PDB entry 3CMA | X-ray diffraction, 2.80 A resolution | chains M and 0 of the 33 polymer chains in the assembly

# Chain M
Protein: 50S ribosomal protein L15e
Source organism: Haloarcula marismortui
Reference sequence: P60618 (RL15E_HALMA); residues 0-195 here correspond to UniProt positions 1-196 (UniProt number = residue number + 1)
Amino-acid sequence (196 residues; numbered 0 to 195; the number before each row is that of its first residue; numbering starts at 0):
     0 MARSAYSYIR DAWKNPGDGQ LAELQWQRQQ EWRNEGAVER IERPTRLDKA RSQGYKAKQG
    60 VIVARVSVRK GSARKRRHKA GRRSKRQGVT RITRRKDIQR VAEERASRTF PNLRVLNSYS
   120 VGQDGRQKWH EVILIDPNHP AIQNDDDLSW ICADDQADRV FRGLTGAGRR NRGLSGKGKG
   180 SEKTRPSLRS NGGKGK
Not modelled in the structure: 0, 195
Metal / ion sites: Na+: Ser-106, Phe-109, Leu-112; Sr2+ near Asp-157 (its only coordinating residue here)

# Chain 0
Molecule: 23S ribosomal RNA
Source organism: Haloarcula marismortui
Sequence (2923 nucleotides; row label = number of the first residue in the row):
     1 GUUGGCUACU AUGCCAGCUG GUGGAUUGCU CGGCUCAGGC GCUGAUGAAG GACGUGCCAA
    61 GCUGCGAUAA GCUGUGGGGA GCCGCACGGA GGCGAAGAAC CACAGAUUUC CGAAUGAGAA
   121 UCUCUCUAAC AAUUGCUUCG CGCAAUGAGG AACCCCGAGA ACUGAAACAU CUCAGUAUCG
   181 GGAGGAACAG AAAACGCAAC GUGAUGUCGU UAGUAACCGC GAGUGAACGC GAUACAGCCC
   241 AAACCGAAGC CCUCACGGGC AAUGUGGUGU CAGGGCUACC UCUCAUCAGC CGACCGUCUU
   301 CACGAAGUCU CUUGGAAUAG AGCGUGAUAC AGGGUGACAA CCCCGUACUG AAGACCAGUA
   361 CGCUGUGCGG UAGUGCCAGA GUAGCGGGGG UUGGAUAUCC CUCGCGAAUA ACGCAGGCAU
   421 CGACUGCGAA GGCUAAACAC AACCUGAGAC CGAUAGUGAA CAAGUAGUGU GAACGAACGC
   481 UGCAAAGUAC CCUCAGAAGG GAGGCGAAAU AGAGCAUGAA AUCAGUUGGC GAUCGAGCGA
   541 CAGGGCAUAC AAGGUCCCUU GACGAAUGAC CGAGACGCGA GUCUCCAGUA AGACUCACGG
   601 GAAGCCGAUG UUCUGUCGUA CGUUUUGAAA AACGAGCCAG GGAGUGUGUC UGUAUGGCAA
   661 GUCUAACCGG AGUAUCCGGG GAGGCACAGG GAAACCGACA UGGCCGCAGG GCUUUGCCCG
   721 AGGGCCGCCG UCUUCAAGGG CGGGGAGCCA UGUGGACACG ACCCGAAUCC GGACGAUCUA
   781 CGCAUGGACA AGAUGAAGCG UGCCGAAAGG CACGUGGAAG UCUGUUAGAG UUGGUGUCCU
   841 ACAAUACCCU CUCGUGAUCU AUGUGUAGGG GUGAAAGGCC CAUCGAGUCC GGCAACAGCU
   901 GGUUCCAAUC GAAACAUGUC GAAGCAUGAC CUCCGCCGAG GUAGUCUGUG AGGUAGAGCG
   961 ACCGAUUGGU GUGUCCGCCU CCGAGAGGAG UCGGCACACC UGUCAAACUC CAAACUUACA
  1021 GACGCUGUUU GACGCGGGGA UUCCGGUGCG CGGGGUAAGC CUGUGUACCA GGAGGGGAAC
  1081 AACCCAGAGA UAGGUUAAGG UCCCCAAGUG UGGAUUAAGU GUAAUCCUCU GAAGGUGGUC
  1141 UCGAGCCCUA GACAGCCGGG AGGUGAGCUU AGAAGCAGCU ACCCUCUAAG AAAAGCGUAA
  1201 CAGCUUACCG GCCGAGGUUU GAGGCGCCCA AAAUGAUCGG GACUCAAAUC CACCACCGAG
  1261 ACCUGUCCGU ACCACUCAUA CUGGUAAUCG AGUAGAUUGG CGCUCUAAUU GGAUGGAAGC
  1321 AGGGGCGAGA GCUCCUGUGG ACCGAUUAGU GACGAAAAUC CUGGCCAUAG UAGCAGCGAU
  1381 AGUCGGGUGA GAACCCCGAC GGCCUAAUGG AUAAGGGUUC CUCAGCACUG CUGAUCAGCU
  1441 GAGGGUUAGC CGGUCCUAAG UCUCACCGCA ACUCGACUGA GACGAAAUGG GAAACAGGUU
  1501 AAUAUUCCUG UGCCAUCAUG CAGUGAAAGU UGACGCCCUG GGGUCGAUCA CGCCGGGCAU
  1561 UCGCCCGGUC GAACCGUCCA ACUCCGUGGA AGCCGUAAUG GCAGGAAGCG GACGAACGGC
  1621 GGCAUAGGGA AACGUGAUUC AACCUGGGGC CCAUGAAAAG ACGAGCAUGA UGUCCGUACC
  1681 GAGAACCGAC ACAGGUGUCC AUGGCGGCGA AAGCCAAGGC CUGUCGGGAG CAACCAACGU
  1741 UAGGGAAUUC GGCAAGUUAG UCCCGUACCU UCGGAAGAAG GGAUGCCUGC UCCGGAACGG
  1801 AGCAGGUCGC AGUGACUCGG AAGCUCGGAC UGUCUAGUAA CAACAUAGGU GACCGCAAAU
  1861 CCGCAAGGAC UCGUACGGUC ACUGAAUCCU GCCCAGUGCA GGUAUCUGAA CACCUCGUAC
  1921 AAGAGGACGA AGGACCUGUC AACGGCGGGG GUAACUAUGA CCCUCUUAAG GUAGCGUAGU
  1981 ACCUUGCCGC AUCAGUAGCG GCUUGCAUGA AUGGAUUAAC CAGAGCUUCA CUGUCCCAAC
  2041 GUUGGGCCCG GUGAACUGUA CAUUCCAGUG CGGAGUCUGG AGACACCCAG GGGGAAGCGA
  2101 AGACCCUAUG GAGCUUUACU GCAGGCUGUC GCUGAGACGU GGUCGCCGAU GUGCAGCAUA
  2161 GGUAGGAGUC GUUACAGAGG UACCCGCGCU AGCGGGCCAC CCAGACAACA GUGAAAUACU
  2221 ACCCGUCGGU GACUGCGACU CUCACUCCGG GAGGAGGACA CCGAUAGCCG GGCAGUUUGA
  2281 CUGGGGCGGU ACGCGCUCGA AAAGAUAUCG AGCGCGCCCU AUGGUCAUCU CAGCCGGGAC
  2341 AGAGACCCGG CGAAGAGUGC AAGAGCAAAA GAUGACUUGA CAGUGUUCUU CCCAACGAGG
  2401 AACGCUGACG CGAAAGCGUG GUCUAGCGAA CCAAUUAGCC UGCUUGAUGC GGGCAAUUGA
  2461 UGACAGAAAA GCUACCCUAG GGAUAACAGA GUCGUCACUC GCAAGAGCAC AUAUCGACCG
  2521 AGUGGCUUGC UACCUCGAUG UCGGUUCCCU CCAUCCUGCC CGUGCAGAAG CGGGCAAGGG
  2581 UGAGGUUGUU CGCCUAUUAA AGGAGGUCGU GAGCUGGGUU UAGACCGUCG UGAGACAGGU
  2641 CGGCUGCUAU CUACUGGGUG UGUAAUGGUG UCUGACAAGA ACGACCGUAU AGUACGAGAG
  2701 GAACUACGGU UGGUGGCCAC UGGUGUACCG GUUGUUCGAG AGAGCACGUG CCGGGUAGCC
  2761 ACGCCACACG GGGUAAGAGC UGAACGCAUC UAAGCUCGAA ACCCACUUGG AAAAGAGACA
  2821 CCGCCGAGGU CCCGCGUACA AGACGCGGUC GAUAGACUCG GGGUGUGCGC GUCGAGGUAA
  2881 CGAGACGUUA AGCCCACGAG CACUAACAGA CCAAAGCCAU CAU
Not modelled in the structure: 1-9, 126-127, 715, 971-998, 1560, 1952-1963, 2137-2236, 2339-2343, 2665-2666, 2915-2923
Modified / non-standard residues: 1MA (6-hydro-1-methyladenosine-5'-monophosphate) at position 628, OMU (o2'-methyluridine 5'-monophosphate) at position 2587, OMG (o2'-methylguanosine-5'-monophosphate) at position 2588, UR3 (3-methyluridine-5'-monophoshate) at position 2619, PSU (pseudouridine-5'-monophosphate) at position 2621
Metal / ion sites: Mg2+ site 1 near G28 (its only coordinating residue here); Na+ site 1 near C40 (its only coordinating residue here); Na+ site 2: G56, A59, G61; Sr2+ site 1 near C85 (its only coordinating residue here); Na+ site 3 near U108 (its only coordinating residue here); Na+ site 4 near C141 (its only coordinating residue here); Na+ site 5 near U146 (its only coordinating residue here); Mg2+ site 2: C162, U2276; Mg2+ site 3: A165, A167, C168; Na+ site 6: A165, A166; Mg2+ site 4 near A166 (its only coordinating residue here); Na+ site 7: C168, G2110; 37 more Na+ sites not listed; 16 more Mg2+ sites not listed; 23 more Sr2+ sites not listed
Ligand contacts: 6-aminohexanoic acid / phenylalanine: G2102, A2103, C2104, A2486, G2540, U2620, PSU_2621
From the paper describing this entry:
  - binding site for the 3-nt RNA strand: C2104, G2284, G2285, A2486, A2637
  - binding site for the 3-nt RNA strand: U2541, OMG_2588, U2589, U2590, G2618, U2620
  - conformationally variable residues (loop rearrangement): G2618 to U2620, A2637
  - binding site for phenylalanine: A2486
  - contacts within the chain: U2541/G2618

# Interface between chain M and chain 0
Residue-residue contacts (269; chain M residue first):
  Ala-1(M) / A243(0)  hydrogen bond to the phosphate
  Ala-1(M) / C244(0)  hydrogen bond to the phosphate
  Ala-1(M) / C376(0)  hydrogen bond to the sugar
  Ala-1(M) / C377(0)  sugar contact
  Arg-2(M) / C377(0)  phosphate contact
  Ser-3(M) / A242(0)  phosphate contact
  Ser-3(M) / A243(0)  phosphate contact
  Tyr-5(M) / A242(0)  phosphate contact
  Tyr-5(M) / G264(0)  hydrogen bond to the phosphate
  Arg-9(M) / A378(0)  salt bridge to the phosphate
  Arg-9(M) / G379(0)  sugar contact
  Arg-9(M) / A380(0)  salt bridge to the phosphate
  Trp-12(M) / A380(0)  sugar contact
  Lys-13(M) / A380(0)  base contact
  Lys-13(M) / G381(0)  base contact
  Lys-13(M) / U409(0)  hydrogen bond to the base
  Asn-14(M) / G381(0)  base contact
  Asn-14(M) / A407(0)  phosphate contact
  Pro-15(M) / G381(0)  base contact
  Trp-25(M) / C2243(0)  sugar contact
  Trp-25(M) / A2244(0)  hydrogen bond to the sugar
  Gln-29(M) / A2244(0)  sugar contact
  Gln-29(M) / C2245(0)  phosphate contact
  Arg-32(M) / A2244(0)  hydrogen bond to the phosphate
  Arg-32(M) / C2245(0)  salt bridge to the phosphate
  Gly-35(M) / C1467(0)  phosphate contact
  Ala-36(M) / C1467(0)  hydrogen bond to the phosphate
  Ala-36(M) / G1468(0)  phosphate contact
  Arg-39(M) / G135(0)  salt bridge to the phosphate
  Arg-39(M) / C136(0)  salt bridge to the phosphate
  Arg-42(M) / A261(0)  salt bridge to the phosphate
  Arg-42(M) / A262(0)  salt bridge to the phosphate
  Arg-42(M) / U263(0)  hydrogen bond to the sugar
  Arg-45(M) / G381(0)  salt bridge to the phosphate
  Leu-46(M) / U263(0)  phosphate contact
  Leu-46(M) / G264(0)  phosphate contact
  Lys-48(M) / G379(0)  phosphate contact
  Lys-48(M) / A380(0)  salt bridge to the phosphate
  Lys-48(M) / G381(0)  salt bridge to the phosphate
  Lys-48(M) / G431(0)  salt bridge to the phosphate
  Arg-50(M) / A241(0)  sugar contact
  Arg-50(M) / A242(0)  salt bridge to the phosphate
  Arg-50(M) / G264(0)  salt bridge to the phosphate
  Arg-50(M) / U265(0)  salt bridge to the phosphate
  Ser-51(M) / A241(0)  sugar contact
  Ser-51(M) / G379(0)  hydrogen bond to the base
  Ser-51(M) / G431(0)  sugar contact
  Gln-52(M) / G431(0)  hydrogen bond to the sugar
  Lys-55(M) / U265(0)  phosphate contact
  Lys-55(M) / G266(0)  salt bridge to the phosphate
  Ala-56(M) / A261(0)  sugar contact
  Ala-56(M) / G264(0)  sugar contact
  Ala-56(M) / U265(0)  hydrogen bond to the phosphate
  Lys-57(M) / C250(0)  sugar contact
  Lys-57(M) / G266(0)  salt bridge to the phosphate
  Gln-58(M) / C136(0)  phosphate contact
  Gln-58(M) / U137(0)  phosphate contact
  Gln-58(M) / C250(0)  base contact
  Gln-58(M) / C251(0)  sugar contact
  Gln-58(M) / G259(0)  base contact
  Gln-58(M) / C260(0)  sugar contact
  Ile-61(M) / G135(0)  phosphate contact
  Arg-68(M) / C1469(0)  salt bridge to the phosphate
  Arg-68(M) / A1470(0)  salt bridge to the phosphate
  Lys-69(M) / C403(0)  phosphate contact
  Lys-69(M) / G404(0)  salt bridge to the phosphate
  Lys-69(M) / G2263(0)  sugar contact
  Gly-70(M) / U402(0)  hydrogen bond to the phosphate
  Gly-70(M) / C403(0)  hydrogen bond to the phosphate
  Gly-70(M) / G2263(0)  hydrogen bond to the sugar
  Ser-71(M) / U402(0)  sugar contact
  Ser-71(M) / G2263(0)  phosphate contact
  Ser-71(M) / A2264(0)  hydrogen bond to the phosphate
  Ala-72(M) / A1470(0)  phosphate contact
  Arg-73(M) / C1469(0)  salt bridge to the phosphate
  Arg-73(M) / A1470(0)  hydrogen bond to the phosphate
  Arg-73(M) / C1864(0)  sugar contact
  Arg-73(M) / G2263(0)  sugar contact
  Lys-74(M) / G159(0)  phosphate contact
  Lys-74(M) / C1864(0)  sugar contact
  Arg-75(M) / G1863(0)  phosphate contact
  Arg-75(M) / C1864(0)  salt bridge to the phosphate
  Arg-76(M) / C2122(0)  hydrogen bond to the sugar
  Arg-76(M) / A2123(0)  sugar contact
  Arg-76(M) / G2272(0)  base contact
  Arg-76(M) / C2273(0)  hydrogen bond to the base
  His-77(M) / A2274(0)  sugar contact
  Lys-78(M) / G869(0)  sugar contact
  Lys-78(M) / G870(0)  salt bridge to the phosphate
  Ala-79(M) / C770(0)  phosphate contact
  Ala-79(M) / G771(0)  phosphate contact
  Gly-80(M) / A161(0)  sugar contact
  Gly-80(M) / C770(0)  hydrogen bond to the phosphate
  Gly-80(M) / A2274(0)  phosphate contact
  Gly-80(M) / G2275(0)  phosphate contact
  Arg-81(M) / A160(0)  hydrogen bond to the sugar
  Arg-81(M) / A161(0)  phosphate contact
  Arg-81(M) / C770(0)  hydrogen bond to the phosphate
  Arg-81(M) / G771(0)  salt bridge to the phosphate
  Arg-81(M) / A2274(0)  hydrogen bond to the sugar
  Arg-81(M) / G2275(0)  sugar contact
  Arg-82(M) / A161(0)  hydrogen bond to the phosphate
  Arg-82(M) / U170(0)  salt bridge to the phosphate
  Arg-82(M) / C171(0)  salt bridge to the phosphate
  Arg-82(M) / U172(0)  hydrogen bond to the base
  Ser-83(M) / A169(0)  phosphate contact
  Ser-83(M) / U170(0)  hydrogen bond to the phosphate
  Ser-83(M) / G2121(0)  sugar contact
  Lys-84(M) / U170(0)  hydrogen bond to the phosphate
  Lys-84(M) / C171(0)  salt bridge to the phosphate
  Lys-84(M) / G390(0)  phosphate contact
  Lys-84(M) / U391(0)  salt bridge to the phosphate
  Arg-85(M) / A160(0)  salt bridge to the phosphate
  Arg-85(M) / A161(0)  phosphate contact
  Arg-85(M) / U391(0)  salt bridge to the phosphate
  Gln-86(M) / G2121(0)  hydrogen bond to the base
  Gln-86(M) / C2122(0)  hydrogen bond to the sugar
  Gln-86(M) / A2274(0)  hydrogen bond to the base
  Gly-87(M) / C2122(0)  phosphate contact
  Gly-87(M) / A2123(0)  phosphate contact
  Val-88(M) / C2122(0)  phosphate contact
  Val-88(M) / A2123(0)  hydrogen bond to the phosphate
  Thr-89(M) / A2123(0)  hydrogen bond to the phosphate
  Thr-89(M) / G2124(0)  phosphate contact
  Arg-90(M) / G388(0)  hydrogen bond to the sugar
  Arg-90(M) / G389(0)  salt bridge to the phosphate
  Arg-90(M) / A2266(0)  salt bridge to the phosphate
  Thr-92(M) / G388(0)  base contact
  Thr-92(M) / C401(0)  hydrogen bond to the base
  Thr-92(M) / U402(0)  sugar contact
  Arg-93(M) / A158(0)  salt bridge to the phosphate
  Arg-93(M) / G159(0)  salt bridge to the phosphate
  Arg-93(M) / C401(0)  hydrogen bond to the sugar
  Arg-93(M) / A1470(0)  salt bridge to the phosphate
  Arg-94(M) / A158(0)  salt bridge to the phosphate
  Arg-94(M) / G175(0)  hydrogen bond to the base
  Arg-94(M) / C400(0)  hydrogen bond to the sugar
  Arg-94(M) / C401(0)  sugar contact
  Lys-95(M) / G157(0)  sugar contact
  Lys-95(M) / C401(0)  phosphate contact
  Lys-95(M) / A1470(0)  hydrogen bond to the sugar
  Asp-96(M) / C401(0)  phosphate contact
  Asp-96(M) / U402(0)  phosphate contact
  Ile-97(M) / U402(0)  hydrogen bond to the phosphate
  Arg-99(M) / C156(0)  hydrogen bond to the phosphate
  Arg-99(M) / G157(0)  salt bridge to the phosphate
  Val-100(M) / A1470(0)  phosphate contact
  Val-100(M) / A1471(0)  phosphate contact
  Arg-104(M) / C1469(0)  salt bridge to the phosphate
  Arg-104(M) / A1471(0)  salt bridge to the phosphate
  Arg-107(M) / G181(0)  hydrogen bond to the sugar
  Arg-107(M) / A1471(0)  hydrogen bond to the phosphate
  Arg-107(M) / C1472(0)  salt bridge to the phosphate
  Thr-108(M) / U133(0)  hydrogen bond to the sugar
  Thr-108(M) / U134(0)  phosphate contact
  Phe-109(M) / U134(0)  phosphate contact
  Phe-109(M) / G135(0)  phosphate contact
  Pro-110(M) / U133(0)  base contact
  Asn-111(M) / U134(0)  hydrogen bond to the sugar
  Asn-111(M) / G135(0)  hydrogen bond to the sugar
  Asn-111(M) / A145(0)  sugar contact
  Leu-112(M) / G135(0)  sugar contact
  Asn-116(M) / G431(0)  hydrogen bond to the sugar
  Asn-116(M) / G432(0)  phosphate contact
  Gln-122(M) / G404(0)  phosphate contact
  Gly-124(M) / G2131(0)  hydrogen bond to the base
  Gly-124(M) / C2132(0)  hydrogen bond to the sugar
  Gly-124(M) / C2262(0)  base contact
  Arg-125(M) / C2262(0)  sugar contact
  Lys-127(M) / C403(0)  salt bridge to the phosphate
  Asp-135(M) / G135(0)  hydrogen bond to the sugar
  Asn-137(M) / A144(0)  sugar contact
  Asn-137(M) / A145(0)  sugar contact
  His-138(M) / C136(0)  hydrogen bond to the sugar
  His-138(M) / C251(0)  sugar contact
  Pro-139(M) / C251(0)  phosphate contact
  Pro-139(M) / C252(0)  phosphate contact
  Ala-140(M) / C251(0)  sugar contact
  Asn-143(M) / C251(0)  hydrogen bond to the phosphate
  Asp-146(M) / C239(0)  sugar contact
  Asp-146(M) / C240(0)  phosphate contact
  Trp-149(M) / G432(0)  sugar contact
  Trp-149(M) / C433(0)  sugar contact
  Asp-153(M) / G184(0)  phosphate contact
  Asp-154(M) / A183(0)  sugar contact
  Asp-154(M) / C188(0)  phosphate contact
  Gln-155(M) / U434(0)  phosphate contact
  Ala-156(M) / A183(0)  sugar contact
  Asp-157(M) / G182(0)  phosphate contact
  Asp-157(M) / A183(0)  sugar contact
  Arg-158(M) / C433(0)  salt bridge to the phosphate
  Phe-160(M) / C156(0)  sugar contact
  Phe-160(M) / G181(0)  hydrogen bond to the base
  Phe-160(M) / G182(0)  sugar contact
  Arg-161(M) / C155(0)  hydrogen bond to the sugar
  Arg-161(M) / C156(0)  sugar contact
  Arg-161(M) / G181(0)  base contact
  Arg-161(M) / G182(0)  sugar contact
  Arg-161(M) / A183(0)  hydrogen bond to the sugar
  Arg-161(M) / A187(0)  phosphate contact
  Arg-161(M) / C188(0)  salt bridge to the phosphate
  Gly-162(M) / C156(0)  sugar contact
  Leu-163(M) / C188(0)  phosphate contact
  Leu-163(M) / A189(0)  phosphate contact
  Gly-165(M) / G432(0)  hydrogen bond to the phosphate
  Arg-168(M) / A189(0)  salt bridge to the phosphate
  Arg-168(M) / C433(0)  salt bridge to the phosphate
  Arg-169(M) / C400(0)  phosphate contact
  Asn-170(M) / G157(0)  hydrogen bond to the phosphate
  Asn-170(M) / C400(0)  phosphate contact
  Asn-170(M) / C401(0)  phosphate contact
  Arg-171(M) / C155(0)  hydrogen bond to the phosphate
  Arg-171(M) / C156(0)  salt bridge to the phosphate
  Arg-171(M) / G157(0)  phosphate contact
  Arg-171(M) / C188(0)  hydrogen bond to the phosphate
  Arg-171(M) / A189(0)  salt bridge to the phosphate
  Gly-172(M) / C399(0)  phosphate contact
  Gly-172(M) / C400(0)  sugar contact
  Leu-173(M) / A189(0)  sugar contact
  Leu-173(M) / G190(0)  phosphate contact
  Ser-174(M) / A193(0)  phosphate contact
  Lys-176(M) / G190(0)  hydrogen bond to the phosphate
  Lys-176(M) / A191(0)  salt bridge to the phosphate
  Lys-176(M) / A192(0)  base contact
  Lys-176(M) / A193(0)  phosphate contact
  Lys-176(M) / A194(0)  sugar contact
  Lys-176(M) / A204(0)  hydrogen bond to the sugar
  Gly-177(M) / A194(0)  phosphate contact
  Gly-177(M) / C195(0)  phosphate contact
  Lys-178(M) / C195(0)  hydrogen bond to the phosphate
  Lys-178(M) / G394(0)  base contact
  Lys-178(M) / G416(0)  salt bridge to the phosphate
  Lys-178(M) / G417(0)  hydrogen bond to the sugar
  Gly-179(M) / G394(0)  base contact
  Gly-179(M) / U398(0)  hydrogen bond to the sugar
  Gly-179(M) / C399(0)  sugar contact
  Glu-181(M) / A226(0)  sugar contact
  Glu-181(M) / A227(0)  sugar contact
  Glu-181(M) / G393(0)  base contact
  Glu-181(M) / G394(0)  hydrogen bond to the base
  Lys-182(M) / A226(0)  sugar contact
  Lys-182(M) / U392(0)  sugar contact
  Lys-182(M) / G393(0)  hydrogen bond to the base
  Lys-182(M) / G394(0)  base contact
  Thr-183(M) / C399(0)  sugar contact
  Arg-184(M) / A189(0)  hydrogen bond to the phosphate
  Arg-184(M) / G190(0)  salt bridge to the phosphate
  Arg-184(M) / U205(0)  phosphate contact
  Arg-184(M) / G206(0)  phosphate contact
  Pro-185(M) / C188(0)  hydrogen bond to the sugar
  Pro-185(M) / A189(0)  sugar contact
  Pro-185(M) / U207(0)  phosphate contact
  Ser-186(M) / C155(0)  hydrogen bond to the phosphate
  Ser-186(M) / C156(0)  phosphate contact
  Ser-186(M) / C188(0)  sugar contact
  Leu-187(M) / C156(0)  hydrogen bond to the phosphate
  Leu-187(M) / G157(0)  phosphate contact
  Arg-188(M) / C154(0)  salt bridge to the phosphate
  Arg-188(M) / C155(0)  salt bridge to the phosphate
  Arg-188(M) / C156(0)  hydrogen bond to the phosphate
  Ser-189(M) / C155(0)  phosphate contact
  Gly-191(M) / G175(0)  sugar contact
  Gly-192(M) / G175(0)  base contact
  Lys-193(M) / G175(0)  salt bridge to the phosphate
  Lys-193(M) / G225(0)  salt bridge to the phosphate
  Lys-193(M) / U391(0)  hydrogen bond to the sugar
  Lys-193(M) / U392(0)  sugar contact
  Lys-193(M) / G393(0)  salt bridge to the phosphate
  Gly-194(M) / C399(0)  sugar contact
Also at the interface, not in a pair above, chain M (120 interface residues in all): Tyr-54, Gly-59, Ile-91, Asp-123, Asp-144, Asp-145, Thr-164
Also at the interface, not in a pair above, chain 0 (123 interface residues in all): U146, C173, A174, U176, A397, A430, A1865, U2133, U2265

# Overview
120 residues of chain M and 123 residues of chain 0 are in contact; the contacts include 71 hydrogen bonds and
54 salt bridges. Polar pairs include Lys-13(M)/U409(0), Ser-51(M)/G379(0) and Arg-76(M)/C2273(0). The paper
reports a binding site for the 3-nt RNA strand at C2104(0), G2284(0) and G2285(0) among others; a binding site
for phenylalanine at A2486(0).
Here chain M is 50S ribosomal protein L15e and chain 0 is 23S ribosomal RNA, both from Haloarcula marismortui.
Entry 3CMA (The structure of CCA and CCA-Phe-Cap-Bio bound to the large ribosomal subunit of Haloarcula
marismortui) was determined by X-ray diffraction together with 3CME from the same study.
